3JRC - chains A and B of the 4 polymer chains in the assembly; structure by X-ray diffraction, 3.08 A resolution.

== Chain A (and B) ==
Molecule: DNA-binding protein fis
From: Escherichia coli
Notes: chain B of this document is another copy of the same molecule, construct and numbering; everything in this record applies to it too
UniProt: P0A6R3 (FIS_ECOLI); residues 1-98 here = UniProt positions 1-98
Chain sequence (98 residues; each row starts with the number of its first residue):
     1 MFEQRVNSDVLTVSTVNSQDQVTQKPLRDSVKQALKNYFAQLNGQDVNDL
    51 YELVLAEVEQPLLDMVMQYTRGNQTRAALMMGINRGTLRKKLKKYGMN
Not modelled in the structure: 1-7 (chain B: fully traced)
Swiss-Prot annotation at these positions:
  - DNA-binding region: Q74 to K93 (H-T-H motif)
  - region: N17 to G44 (Required for the stimulation of HIN-mediated recombination)

== Chain A / chain B interface ==
Contacting residue pairs (82; chain A residue first):
  V10(A) - Y38(B)  hydrophobic
  L11(A) - L53(B)
  L11(A) - V54(B)  hydrophobic
  L11(A) - E57(B)
  T12(A) - A34(B)
  T12(A) - N37(B)  hydrogen bond (backbone-side chain)
  V13(A) - S30(B)
  V13(A) - Q33(B)
  V13(A) - A34(B)  hydrophobic
  S14(A) - Q33(B)  hydrogen bond
  Q24(A) - N37(B)
  P26(A) - E57(B)
  L27(A) - S30(B)
  L27(A) - V31(B)
  L27(A) - E57(B)
  R28(A) - E57(B)  salt bridge
  R28(A) - P61(B)
  S30(A) - V13(B)
  S30(A) - L27(B)
  S30(A) - S30(B)  hydrogen bond
  V31(A) - P61(B)  hydrophobic
  K32(A) - P61(B)
  K32(A) - D64(B)  salt bridge
  K32(A) - M65(B)
  K32(A) - Q68(B)
  Q33(A) - V13(B)
  Q33(A) - S14(B)
  A34(A) - T12(B)
  A34(A) - L27(B)  hydrophobic
  L35(A) - L62(B)  hydrophobic
  K36(A) - M65(B)
  N37(A) - T12(B)  hydrogen bond (side chain-backbone)
  N37(A) - Q24(B)
  Y38(A) - V10(B)  hydrophobic
  Y38(A) - L11(B)  hydrophobic
  F39(A) - V66(B)  hydrophobic
  F39(A) - Y69(B)  hydrophobic
  F39(A) - M80(B)  hydrophobic
  V47(A) - M80(B)
  N48(A) - L79(B)
  N48(A) - M80(B)
  N48(A) - G82(B)
  D49(A) - M80(B)
  D49(A) - M81(B)
  D49(A) - G82(B)
  L50(A) - V66(B)  hydrophobic
  L50(A) - M80(B)  hydrogen bond (backbone-backbone)
  L50(A) - M81(B)  hydrogen bond (backbone-backbone)
  Y51(A) - E59(B)  hydrogen bond
  Y51(A) - M81(B)  hydrogen bond (backbone-backbone)
  Y51(A) - I83(B)  hydrophobic
  Y51(A) - K91(B)
  L53(A) - L11(B)  hydrophobic
  V54(A) - L11(B)  hydrophobic
  V54(A) - V58(B)  hydrophobic
  E57(A) - N7(B)
  E57(A) - S8(B)
  E57(A) - R28(B)  salt bridge
  V58(A) - V54(B)  hydrophobic
  V58(A) - V58(B)  hydrophobic
  E59(A) - Y51(B)  hydrogen bond
  Q60(A) - R28(B)  hydrogen bond
  P61(A) - R28(B)
  P61(A) - V31(B)  hydrophobic
  P61(A) - K32(B)
  L62(A) - L35(B)  hydrophobic
  L62(A) - Y51(B)  hydrophobic
  D64(A) - K32(B)  salt bridge
  M65(A) - K32(B)
  V66(A) - L50(B)  hydrophobic
  Y69(A) - F39(B)  hydrophobic
  L79(A) - V47(B)
  L79(A) - N48(B)
  M80(A) - F39(B)  hydrophobic
  M80(A) - V47(B)
  M80(A) - N48(B)
  M80(A) - D49(B)  hydrogen bond (backbone-backbone)
  M80(A) - L50(B)  hydrogen bond (backbone-backbone)
  M81(A) - L50(B)
  M81(A) - Y51(B)  hydrophobic
  G82(A) - Y51(B)
  K91(A) - Y51(B)
Interface residues without a listed pair, chain A (45 interface residues in all): D9, G44, L55, I83
Interface residues without a listed pair, chain B (45 interface residues in all): L42, L55, Q60

== Overview ==
The chain A/chain B interface involves 45 residues from each chain, with 12 hydrogen bonds and 4 salt bridges.
Polar contacts include R28(A)-E57(B), K32(A)-D64(B) and T12(A)-N37(B).
Both chains are DNA-binding protein fis (Escherichia coli). Entry 3JRC (Crystal structure of Fis bound to 27
bp DNA F29 containing 5 G/Cs at center) was determined by X-ray diffraction together with 3IV5, 3JR9, 3JRA,
3JRB, 3JRD, 3JRE and 4 further entries from the same study.
